2Q1A - chain X; structure by X-ray diffraction, 2.50 A resolution.

# Chain X
Molecule: 2-keto-3-deoxy-D-arabinonate dehydratase
Organism: Sulfolobus solfataricus
UniProt: Q97UA0 (Q97UA0_SULSO); residues 1-293 here correspond to UniProt positions 6-298 (UniProt number = residue number + 5)
Amino-acid sequence (293 residues; row label = number of the first residue in the row):
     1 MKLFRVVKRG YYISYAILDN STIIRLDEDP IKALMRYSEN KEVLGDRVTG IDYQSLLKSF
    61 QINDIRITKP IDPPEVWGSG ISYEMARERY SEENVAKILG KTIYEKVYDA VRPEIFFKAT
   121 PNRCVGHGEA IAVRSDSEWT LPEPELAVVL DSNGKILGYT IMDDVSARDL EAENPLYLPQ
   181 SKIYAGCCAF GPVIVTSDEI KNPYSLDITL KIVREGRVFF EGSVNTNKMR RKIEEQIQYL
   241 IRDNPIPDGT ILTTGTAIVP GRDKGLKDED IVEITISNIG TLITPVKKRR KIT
Unresolved in the structure: 292-293
UniProt features mapped onto this chain:
  - binding site (substrate): Ile81, Lys182, Thr256
  - binding site (Mg(2+)): Glu143, Glu145, Asp164
Bound ions: Mg2+: Glu143, Glu145, Asp164 (together with 2-ketobutyric acid)
Small-molecule neighbours: 2-ketobutyric acid (2KT): Ser79, Gly80, Ile81, Arg89, Glu114, Phe116, Glu143, Glu145, Asp164, Lys182, Gly255, Thr256

# Overview
Chain X binds 2-ketobutyric acid. Glu143, Glu145 and Asp164 coordinate Mg2+. UniProt lists 3 substrate-binding
residues and 3 Mg2+-binding residues.
Chain X is 2-keto-3-deoxy-D-arabinonate dehydratase (Sulfolobus solfataricus); the structure,
2-keto-3-deoxy-D-arabinonate dehydratase complexed with magnesium and 2-oxobutyrate, was determined by X-ray
diffraction (same publication as 2Q18, 2Q19, 2Q1C, 2Q1D and 3BQB).
